8S0A - chains 4 and 7 of the 8 polymer chains in the assembly; structure by electron microscopy, 3.20 A resolution.

[Chain 4]
Protein: DNA replication licensing factor MCM4
Source organism: Homo sapiens
Notes: EC 3.6.4.12
UniProtKB: P33991 (MCM4_HUMAN); residue numbers follow UniProt; this construct covers 1-863
Amino-acid sequence (863 residues; each row starts with the number of its first residue):
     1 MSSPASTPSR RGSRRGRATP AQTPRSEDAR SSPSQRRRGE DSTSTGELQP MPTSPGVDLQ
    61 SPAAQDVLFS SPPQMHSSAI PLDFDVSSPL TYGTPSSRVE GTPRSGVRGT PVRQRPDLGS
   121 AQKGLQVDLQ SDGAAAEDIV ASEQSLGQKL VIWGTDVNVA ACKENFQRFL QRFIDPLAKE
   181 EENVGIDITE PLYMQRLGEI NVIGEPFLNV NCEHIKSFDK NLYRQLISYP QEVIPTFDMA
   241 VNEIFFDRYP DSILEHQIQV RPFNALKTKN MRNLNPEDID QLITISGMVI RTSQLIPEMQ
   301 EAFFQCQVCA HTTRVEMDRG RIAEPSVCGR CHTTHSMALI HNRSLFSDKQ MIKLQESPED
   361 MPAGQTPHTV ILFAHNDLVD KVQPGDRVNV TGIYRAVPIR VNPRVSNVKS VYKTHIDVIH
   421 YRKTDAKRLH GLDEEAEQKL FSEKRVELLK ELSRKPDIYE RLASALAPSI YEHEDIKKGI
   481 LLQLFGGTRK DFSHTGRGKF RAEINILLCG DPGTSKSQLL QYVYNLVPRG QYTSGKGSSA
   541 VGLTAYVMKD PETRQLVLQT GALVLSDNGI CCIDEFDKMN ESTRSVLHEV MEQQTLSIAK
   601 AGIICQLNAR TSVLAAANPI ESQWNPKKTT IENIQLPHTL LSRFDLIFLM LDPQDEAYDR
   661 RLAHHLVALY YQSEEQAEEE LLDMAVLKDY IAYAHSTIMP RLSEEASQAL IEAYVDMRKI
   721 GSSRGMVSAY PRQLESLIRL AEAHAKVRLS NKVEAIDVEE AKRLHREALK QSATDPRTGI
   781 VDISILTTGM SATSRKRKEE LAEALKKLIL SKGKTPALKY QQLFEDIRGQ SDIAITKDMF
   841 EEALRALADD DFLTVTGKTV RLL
Unresolved in the structure: 1-150, 672-681, 784-863
Differences from the reference sequence: variant Met-650 (Leu in P33991)
Swiss-Prot annotation at these positions:
  - motif: Ser-642 to Asp-645 (Arginine finger)
  - binding site (ATP): Tyr-471, Arg-497, Lys-516, Ser-517, Asn-618, Arg-643, Arg-732, Glu-735
  - modified residue: Ser-2 (N-acetylserine), Ser-6 (Phosphoserine), Thr-7 (Phosphothreonine), Thr-19 (Phosphothreonine), Ser-26 (Phosphoserine), Ser-31 (Phosphoserine), Ser-32 (Phosphoserine), Ser-34 (Phosphoserine), Thr-102 (Phosphothreonine), Ser-105 (Phosphoserine), Thr-110 (Phosphothreonine), Ser-120 (Phosphoserine), Ser-131 (Phosphoserine), Ser-142 (Phosphoserine), Ser-145 (Phosphoserine), Lys-220 (N6-acetyllysine), Lys-450 (N6-acetyllysine), Lys-858 (N6-acetyllysine)
  - cross-link (Glycyl lysine isopeptide (Lys-Gly)): Lys-439 (interchain with G-Cter in SUMO2), Lys-798 (interchain with G-Cter in SUMO2)
  - natural variant: Met-650 (L650M: this construct carries the variant)
  - mutagenesis: Gly-364 (G364R: Reduced MCM complex DNA helicase activity. No effect on MCM complex formation. No effect on MCM complex ssDNA binding and ATPase activity)
Bound ions: Zn2+: Cys-306, Cys-309, Cys-328, Cys-331
Small-molecule neighbours: ADP (adenosine-5'-diphosphate): Arg-497, Glu-592, Arg-643, Arg-732, Glu-735

[Chain 7]
Protein: DNA replication licensing factor MCM7
Source organism: Homo sapiens
Notes: EC 3.6.4.12
UniProtKB: P33993 (MCM7_HUMAN); residue numbers follow UniProt; this construct covers 1-719
Amino-acid sequence (719 residues; numbered 1 to 719; the number before each row is that of its first residue):
     1 MALKDYALEK EKVKKFLQEF YQDDELGKKQ FKYGNQLVRL AHREQVALYV DLDDVAEDDP
    61 ELVDSICENA RRYAKLFADA VQELLPQYKE REVVNKDVLD VYIEHRLMME QRSRDPGMVR
   121 SPQNQYPAEL MRRFELYFQG PSSNKPRVIR EVRADSVGKL VTVRGIVTRV SEVKPKMVVA
   181 TYTCDQCGAE TYQPIQSPTF MPLIMCPSQE CQTNRSGGRL YLQTRGSRFI KFQEMKMQEH
   241 SDQVPVGNIP RSITVLVEGE NTRIAQPGDH VSVTGIFLPI LRTGFRQVVQ GLLSETYLEA
   301 HRIVKMNKSE DDESGAGELT REELRQIAEE DFYEKLAASI APEIYGHEDV KKALLLLLVG
   361 GVDQSPRGMK IRGNINICLM GDPGVAKSQL LSYIDRLAPR SQYTTGRGSS GVGLTAAVLR
   421 DSVSGELTLE GGALVLADQG VCCIDEFDKM AEADRTAIHE VMEQQTISIA KAGILTTLNA
   481 RCSILAAANP AYGRYNPRRS LEQNIQLPAA LLSRFDLLWL IQDRPDRDND LRLAQHITYV
   541 HQHSRQPPSQ FEPLDMKLMR RYIAMCREKQ PMVPESLADY ITAAYVEMRR EAWASKDATY
   601 TSARTLLAIL RLSTALARLR MVDVVEKEDV NEAIRLMEMS KDSLLGDKGQ TARTQRPADV
   661 IFATVRELVS GGRSVRFSEA EQRCVSRGFT PAQFQAALDE YEELNVWQVN ASRTRITFV
Unresolved in the structure: 1-2, 24-28, 110-124, 282-291, 307-335, 363-371, 491-506, 645-719
Swiss-Prot annotation at these positions:
  - motif: Ser-513 to Asp-516 (Arginine finger)
  - binding site (ATP): Tyr-345, Gly-384, Ala-386, Lys-387, Ser-388, Asn-489, Arg-514, Arg-604
  - modified residue: Ala-2 (N-acetylalanine), Ser-121 (Phosphoserine), Ser-314 (Phosphoserine), Ser-365 (Phosphoserine), Ser-500 (Phosphoserine), Ser-678 (Phosphoserine)
  - cross-link (Glycyl lysine isopeptide (Lys-Gly)): Lys-15 (interchain with G-Cter in SUMO2), Lys-28 (interchain with G-Cter in SUMO2)
Bound ions: Zn2+: Cys-184, Cys-187, Cys-206, Cys-211; Mg2+: Ser-388 (together with ADP)
Small-molecule neighbours: ADP (adenosine-5'-diphosphate): Glu-343, Ile-344, Tyr-345, His-347, Asp-382, Pro-383, Gly-384, Val-385, Ala-386, Lys-387, Ser-388, Gln-389, Leu-533, Ile-537

[Chain 4 / chain 7 interface]
Residue-residue contacts (94; chain 4 residue first):
  Trp-153(4) / Tyr-102(7)
  Trp-153(4) / His-105(7)  hydrogen bond
  Trp-153(4) / Arg-106(7)
  Trp-153(4) / Met-109(7)  hydrophobic
  Gly-154(4) / Val-101(7)
  Gly-154(4) / Tyr-102(7)
  Gly-154(4) / His-105(7)
  Arg-224(4) / Lys-96(7)  hydrogen bond (side chain-backbone)
  Ser-228(4) / Arg-225(7)
  Tyr-229(4) / Val-98(7)
  Tyr-229(4) / Arg-225(7)
  Arg-272(4) / Glu-172(7)  salt bridge
  Arg-272(4) / Arg-263(7)  hydrogen bond (backbone-side chain)
  Leu-274(4) / Arg-263(7)  hydrogen bond (backbone-side chain)
  Asn-275(4) / Lys-231(7)
  Asn-275(4) / Arg-263(7)  hydrogen bond
  Pro-276(4) / Pro-175(7)  hydrophobic
  Pro-276(4) / Phe-229(7)  hydrophobic
  Pro-276(4) / Lys-231(7)
  Glu-277(4) / Asp-97(7)
  Ile-279(4) / Phe-229(7)  hydrophobic
  Asp-280(4) / Thr-224(7)  hydrogen bond
  Asp-280(4) / Arg-225(7)  hydrogen bond (backbone-side chain)
  Arg-319(4) / Thr-183(7)
  Arg-319(4) / Tyr-221(7)
  Arg-321(4) / Arg-219(7)
  Arg-321(4) / Leu-220(7)  hydrogen bond (side chain-backbone)
  Arg-321(4) / Tyr-221(7)
  Gln-355(4) / Leu-475(7)  hydrogen bond (side chain-backbone)
  Gln-355(4) / Thr-476(7)
  Met-361(4) / Arg-481(7)
  Pro-362(4) / Asp-438(7)
  Pro-362(4) / Arg-481(7)  hydrogen bond (backbone-side chain)
  Ala-363(4) / Gln-266(7)
  Ala-363(4) / Asp-438(7)
  Ala-363(4) / Gln-439(7)
  Gly-364(4) / Val-435(7)
  Gly-364(4) / Asp-438(7)  hydrogen bond (backbone-side chain)
  Thr-366(4) / Leu-429(7)
  Pro-367(4) / Leu-478(7)
  His-368(4) / Glu-172(7)  salt bridge
  Val-401(4) / Thr-199(7)
  Ser-406(4) / Met-201(7)  hydrogen bond
  Ser-406(4) / Pro-202(7)
  Asn-407(4) / Phe-200(7)
  Asn-407(4) / Met-201(7)
  Val-408(4) / Thr-199(7)
  Val-408(4) / Phe-200(7)  hydrogen bond (backbone-backbone)
  Lys-409(4) / Pro-198(7)
  Ser-410(4) / Lys-176(7)
  Ser-410(4) / Met-177(7)  hydrogen bond (backbone-backbone)
  Ser-410(4) / Ser-197(7)
  Ser-410(4) / Pro-198(7)  hydrogen bond (backbone-backbone)
  Val-411(4) / Pro-175(7)
  Tyr-412(4) / Pro-175(7)  hydrogen bond (backbone-backbone)
  Tyr-412(4) / Met-177(7)
  Tyr-412(4) / Phe-229(7)  hydrophobic
  Pro-512(4) / Ser-513(7)
  Gly-513(4) / Ser-602(7)  hydrogen bond (backbone-side chain)
  Gln-521(4) / Gln-464(7)  hydrogen bond
  Ser-534(4) / Glu-460(7)  hydrogen bond
  Ser-534(4) / Ser-468(7)  hydrogen bond
  Lys-536(4) / Glu-452(7)  salt bridge
  Gly-537(4) / Ala-470(7)
  Gly-537(4) / Lys-471(7)
  Ser-538(4) / Ala-470(7)
  Ser-539(4) / Ala-470(7)  hydrogen bond (backbone-backbone)
  Gly-542(4) / Ala-470(7)
  Gly-542(4) / Lys-471(7)
  Tyr-546(4) / Gly-473(7)  hydrogen bond (side chain-backbone)
  Leu-565(4) / Leu-475(7)  hydrophobic
  Glu-575(4) / Thr-456(7)
  Lys-578(4) / Thr-456(7)
  Glu-621(4) / Ala-509(7)
  Gln-623(4) / Tyr-600(7)  hydrogen bond
  Asp-652(4) / Arg-589(7)  salt bridge
  Gln-654(4) / Arg-589(7)
  Gln-654(4) / Trp-593(7)
  Glu-656(4) / Arg-590(7)  salt bridge
  Asp-659(4) / Arg-589(7)  salt bridge
  Arg-660(4) / Thr-582(7)
  Ala-663(4) / Thr-582(7)
  Ala-663(4) / Leu-606(7)  hydrophobic
  His-664(4) / Thr-582(7)
  Leu-666(4) / Ala-603(7)  hydrophobic
  Leu-666(4) / Leu-606(7)  hydrophobic
  Val-667(4) / Ala-578(7)  hydrophobic
  Tyr-670(4) / Met-572(7)
  Tyr-670(4) / Val-573(7)  hydrophobic
  Tyr-670(4) / Leu-610(7)
  Tyr-670(4) / Thr-614(7)
  Tyr-671(4) / Val-573(7)
  Tyr-671(4) / Glu-575(7)
  Tyr-671(4) / Ala-578(7)
Other interface residues (no listed pair), chain 4 (67 interface residues in all): Thr-155, Pro-230, Asn-273, Ala-396, Lys-413, Gln-518, Tyr-532, Thr-533, Val-541, Ala-562, Ser-622
Other interface residues (no listed pair), chain 7 (86 interface residues in all): Arg-43, Lys-174, Cys-184, Glu-190, Ile-195, Leu-222, Ile-230, Phe-232, Arg-372, Arg-400, Val-423, Glu-426, Glu-463, Ile-469, Ala-472, Ile-474, Ala-510, Arg-514, Pro-574, Asp-579, Ile-581, Tyr-585, Val-586, Arg-604, Leu-607, Arg-611

[In short]
The interface between chain 4 and chain 7 involves 67 residues on one side and 86 on the other, with 23
hydrogen bonds and 6 salt bridges. Polar contacts include Arg-272(4)/Glu-172(7), His-368(4)/Glu-172(7) and
Lys-536(4)/Glu-452(7). Ligands of chain 4: ADP. Ligands of chain 7: ADP.
Chain 4 is DNA replication licensing factor MCM4 and chain 7 is DNA replication licensing factor MCM7, both
from Homo sapiens; the structure, H. sapiens MCM2-7 hexamer bound to double stranded DNA, was determined by
electron microscopy together with 8S09, 8S0B, 8S0C, 8S0D, 8S0E and 8S0F from the same study.
